Entry 8TI4 (X-ray diffraction, 2.10 A resolution); this record covers chains H and L.

# Chain H
Molecule: IgG1 Fab heavy chain, mutated to promote correct pairing
From: Homo sapiens
Notes: antibody fragment or engineered binder
Amino-acid sequence (224 residues; each row starts with the number of its first residue):
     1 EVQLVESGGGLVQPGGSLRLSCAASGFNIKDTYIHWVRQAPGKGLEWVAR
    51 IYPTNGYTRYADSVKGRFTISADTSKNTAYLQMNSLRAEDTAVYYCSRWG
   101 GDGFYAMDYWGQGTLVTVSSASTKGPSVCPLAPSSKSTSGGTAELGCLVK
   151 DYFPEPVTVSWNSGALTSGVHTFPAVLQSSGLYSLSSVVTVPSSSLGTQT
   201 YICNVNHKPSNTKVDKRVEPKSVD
Unresolved in the structure: 134-136, 221-224
Disulfides: Cys-22/Cys-96, Cys-147/Cys-203

# Chain L
Molecule: IgG1 Fab light chain, mutated for better pairing with cognate heavy chain
From: Homo sapiens
Notes: antibody fragment or engineered binder
Amino-acid sequence (213 residues; each row starts with the number of its first residue):
     1 DIQMTQSPSSLSASVGDRVTITCRASQDVNTAVAWYQQKPGKAPKLLIYS
    51 ASFLYSGVPSRFSGSRSGTDFTLTISSLQPEDFATYYCQQHYTTPPTFGQ
   101 GTKVEIKGQPKAAPSVRLFPPCSEELQANKATLVCLISDFYPGAVTVAWK
   151 ADSSPVKAGVETTTPSKQSNNKYAASSYLSLTPEQWKSHRSYSCQVTHEG
   201 STVEKTVAPTEVS
Unresolved in the structure: 211-213
Disulfides: Cys-23/Cys-88, Cys-135/Cys-194

# Interface between chain H and chain L
Inter-chain disulfides: Cys-129(H)/Cys-122(L)
Residue-residue contacts (63; chain H residue first):
  Gln-39(H) / Gln-38(L)  hydrogen bond
  Gln-39(H) / Tyr-87(L)  hydrogen bond
  Lys-43(H) / Tyr-87(L)
  Gly-44(H) / Tyr-87(L)
  Leu-45(H) / Pro-44(L)  hydrophobic
  Leu-45(H) / Tyr-87(L)  hydrophobic
  Leu-45(H) / Phe-98(L)
  Trp-47(H) / Thr-94(L)
  Trp-47(H) / Pro-95(L)  hydrophobic
  Trp-47(H) / Pro-96(L)
  Arg-50(H) / Thr-94(L)  hydrogen bond
  Arg-59(H) / Thr-94(L)
  Tyr-95(H) / Gln-38(L)  hydrogen bond
  Tyr-95(H) / Lys-42(L)  hydrogen bond (side chain-backbone)
  Tyr-95(H) / Ala-43(L)  hydrophobic
  Phe-104(H) / Tyr-55(L)  hydrophobic
  Tyr-105(H) / His-91(L)
  Ala-106(H) / Leu-46(L)  hydrophobic
  Ala-106(H) / Tyr-49(L)  hydrophobic
  Met-107(H) / Tyr-36(L)  hydrogen bond (backbone-side chain)
  Met-107(H) / Leu-46(L)
  Met-107(H) / Gln-89(L)
  Asp-108(H) / Leu-46(L)
  Asp-108(H) / Tyr-55(L)
  Tyr-109(H) / Tyr-55(L)
  Trp-110(H) / Tyr-36(L)
  Trp-110(H) / Ala-43(L)  hydrophobic
  Trp-110(H) / Pro-44(L)
  Gly-111(H) / Ala-43(L)
  Cys-129(H) / Cys-122(L)  disulfide
  Cys-129(H) / Glu-124(L)
  Pro-130(H) / Cys-122(L)
  Pro-130(H) / Glu-124(L)
  Leu-131(H) / Phe-119(L)  hydrophobic
  Ala-132(H) / Phe-119(L)
  Glu-144(H) / Arg-117(L)  salt bridge
  Glu-144(H) / Phe-119(L)
  Leu-148(H) / Val-134(L)  hydrophobic
  Leu-148(H) / Tyr-178(L)  hydrophobic
  Lys-150(H) / Glu-125(L)  salt bridge
  Lys-150(H) / Thr-132(L)  hydrogen bond
  His-171(H) / Ser-138(L)
  His-171(H) / Gln-168(L)
  Phe-173(H) / Leu-136(L)  hydrophobic
  Phe-173(H) / Ile-137(L)
  Phe-173(H) / Ala-175(L)
  Phe-173(H) / Ser-176(L)
  Pro-174(H) / Ser-166(L)
  Pro-174(H) / Ser-176(L)
  Ala-175(H) / Thr-163(L)
  Val-176(H) / Thr-163(L)
  Val-176(H) / Tyr-178(L)  hydrophobic
  Gln-178(H) / Glu-161(L)
  Ser-179(H) / Glu-161(L)  hydrogen bond (backbone-side chain)
  Leu-185(H) / Tyr-178(L)
  Ser-186(H) / Val-134(L)
  Ser-186(H) / Leu-136(L)
  Ser-186(H) / Tyr-178(L)  hydrogen bond
  Val-188(H) / Arg-117(L)
  Val-188(H) / Phe-119(L)  hydrophobic
  Val-188(H) / Leu-136(L)  hydrophobic
  Thr-190(H) / Arg-117(L)  hydrogen bond
  Lys-216(H) / Glu-124(L)  salt bridge
Also at the interface, not in a pair above, chain H (41 interface residues in all): Val-37, Glu-46, Val-128, Leu-145, Gly-146, Ser-184
Also at the interface, not in a pair above, chain L (36 interface residues in all): Ala-34, Pro-120, Thr-162, Ala-174

# Summary
41 residues of chain H face 36 of chain L across their interface; the contacts include 1 disulfide bond, 10
hydrogen bonds and 3 salt bridges. Polar pairs include Glu-144(H)/Arg-117(L), Lys-150(H)/Glu-125(L) and
Lys-216(H)/Glu-124(L).
Chain H is IgG1 Fab heavy chain, mutated to promote correct pairing and chain L is IgG1 Fab light chain,
mutated for better pairing with cognate heavy chain, both from Homo sapiens; the structure, monovalent
bispecific IgG antibodies through novel electrostatic steering mutations at the CH1-CL interface, was
determined by X-ray diffraction together with 8TJF from the same study.
